8AIA - chains N and I of the 12 polymer chains in the assembly; structure by electron microscopy, 5.10 A resolution (low resolution: residue-level contacts below are approximate; hydrogen-bond / salt-bridge calls are withheld).

[Chain N]
Molecule: Crescentin
Organism: Caulobacter vibrioides
UniProt: A0A8F8EC09 (A0A8F8EC09_CAUVI); residues 1-457 here = UniProt positions 1-457
Amino-acid sequence (457 residues; row label = number of the first residue in the row):
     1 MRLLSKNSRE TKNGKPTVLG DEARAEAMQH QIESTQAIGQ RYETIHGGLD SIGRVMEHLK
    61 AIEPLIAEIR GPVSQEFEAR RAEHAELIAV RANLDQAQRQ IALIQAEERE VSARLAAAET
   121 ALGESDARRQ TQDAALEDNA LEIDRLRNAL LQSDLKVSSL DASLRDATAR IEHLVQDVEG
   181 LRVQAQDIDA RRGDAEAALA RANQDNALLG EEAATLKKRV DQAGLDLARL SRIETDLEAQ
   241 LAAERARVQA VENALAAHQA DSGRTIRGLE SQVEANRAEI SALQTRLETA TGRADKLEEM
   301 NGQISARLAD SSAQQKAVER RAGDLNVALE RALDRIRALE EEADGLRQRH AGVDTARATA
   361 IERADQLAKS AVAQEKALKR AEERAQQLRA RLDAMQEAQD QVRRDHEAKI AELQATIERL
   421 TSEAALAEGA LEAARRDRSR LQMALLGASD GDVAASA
Disordered / not traced: 1-287, 444-457

[Chain I]
Molecule: Crescentin-specific megabody MB13
Notes: antibody fragment or engineered binder
Amino-acid sequence (907 residues; each row starts with the number of its first residue):
     1 EVQLQESGGG LVYKEETQSG LNNYARVVEK GQYDSLEIPA QVAASWESGR DDAAVFGFID
    61 KEQLDKYVAN GGKRSDWTVK FAENRSQDGT LLGYSLLQES VDQASYMYSD NHYLAEMATI
   121 LGKPEEAKRY RQLAQQLADY INTCMFDPTT QFYYDVRIED KPLANGCAGK PIVERGKGPE
   181 GWSPLFNGAA TQANADAVVK VMLDPKEFNT FVPLGTAALT NPAFGADIYW RGRVWVDQFW
   241 FGLKGMERYG YRDDALKLAD TFFRHAKGLT ADGPIQENYN PLTGAQQGAP NFSWSAAHLY
   301 MLYNDFFRKQ ASGGGSGGGG SGGGGSGNAD NYKNVINRTG APQYMKDYDY DDHQRFNPFF
   361 DLGAWHGHLL PDGPNTMGGF PGVALLTEEY INFMASNFDR LTVWQDGKKV DFTLEAYSIP
   421 GALVQKLTAK DVQVEMTLRF ATPRTSLLET KITSNKPLDL VWDGELLEKL EAKEGKPLSD
   481 KTIAGEYPDY QRKISATRDG LKVTFGKVRA TWDLLTSGES EYQVHKSLPV QTEINGNRFT
   541 SKAHINGSTT LYTTYSHLLT AQEVSKEQMQ IRDILARPAF YLTASQQRWE EYLKKGLTNP
   601 DATPEQTRVA VKAIETLNGN WRSPGGAVKF NTVTPSVTGR WFSGNQTWPW DTWKQAFAMA
   661 HFNPDIAKEN IRAVFSWQIQ PGDSVRPQDV GFVPDLIAWN LSPERGGDGG NWNERNTKPS
   721 LAAWSVMEVY NVTQDKTWVA EMYPKLVAYH DWWLRNRDHN GNGVPEYGAT RDKAHNTESG
   781 EMLFTVKKDS LRLSCASSRS IDGINIMRWY RQAPGKQRGM VAVVTGWGST NYVDSVKGRF
   841 IISRDSAKDT VYLQMNNLKP EDTAVYSCNA IYRGSEYWGQ GTQVTVSSGE NLYFQGSHHH
   901 HHHHHHH
Disordered / not traced: 14-788, 888-907
Cystine bridges: C795-C868

[Interface between chain N and chain I]
Residue-residue contacts (16):
  Q414(N) - W827(I)
  I417(N) - T825(I)
  E418(N) - S829(I)
  T421(N) - V823(I)
  T421(N) - N831(I)
  S422(N) - N831(I)
  A425(N) - N831(I)
  A425(N) - Y832(I)
  A425(N) - D834(I)
  L426(N) - D834(I)
  E428(N) - M820(I)
  G429(N) - V833(I)
  G429(N) - D834(I)
  A430(N) - D834(I)
  R435(N) - K816(I)
  R435(N) - Q817(I)
Interface residues without a listed pair, chain N (12 interface residues in all): S439
Interface residues without a listed pair, chain I (12 interface residues in all): G815

[Overview]
Chain N and chain I each contribute 12 residues to their interface.
Here chain N is Crescentin (Caulobacter vibrioides) and chain I is Crescentin-specific megabody MB13. Entry
8AIA (Cryo-EM structure of crescentin filaments (wildtype, C1 symmetry and large box)) was determined by
electron microscopy (same publication as 8AFE, 8AFH, 8AFL, 8AFM, 8AHL, 8AIX and 8AJB).
